2WW9 - chains A and D of the 15 polymer chains in the assembly; structure by electron microscopy, 8.60 A resolution (very low resolution: no residue pairs are listed; an interface is given only as per-side residue counts).

Chain A:
Protein: Sec sixty-one protein homolog
Organism: Saccharomyces cerevisiae
Reference sequence: P38353 (SSH1_YEAST); residues 1-490 here = UniProt positions 1-490
Chain sequence (490 residues; each row starts with the number of its first residue):
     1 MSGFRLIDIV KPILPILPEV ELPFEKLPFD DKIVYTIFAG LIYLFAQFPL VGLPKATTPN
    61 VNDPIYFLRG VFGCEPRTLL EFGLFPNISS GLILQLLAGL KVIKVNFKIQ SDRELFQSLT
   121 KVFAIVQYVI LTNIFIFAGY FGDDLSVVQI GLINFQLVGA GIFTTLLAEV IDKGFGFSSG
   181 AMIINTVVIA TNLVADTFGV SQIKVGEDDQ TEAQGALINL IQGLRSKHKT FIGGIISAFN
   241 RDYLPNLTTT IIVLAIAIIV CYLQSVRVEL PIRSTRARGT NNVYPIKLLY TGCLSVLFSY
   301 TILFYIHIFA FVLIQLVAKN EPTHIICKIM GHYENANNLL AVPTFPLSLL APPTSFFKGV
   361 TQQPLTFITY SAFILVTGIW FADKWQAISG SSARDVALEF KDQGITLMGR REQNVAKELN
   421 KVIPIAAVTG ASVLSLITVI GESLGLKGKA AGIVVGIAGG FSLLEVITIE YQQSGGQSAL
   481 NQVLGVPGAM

Chain D:
Molecule: 25S RRNA
Organism: Saccharomyces cerevisiae
Sequence (63 nucleotides; each row starts with the number of its first residue):
    41 AGAACGCAGC GAAAUGCGAU ACGUAAUGUG AAUUGCAGAA UUCCGUGAAU CAUCGAAUCU
   101 UUG

Interface between chain A and chain D:
At this resolution (9 A) residue pairs are not listed: 16 residues of chain A and 11 of chain D lie at the interface.

Summary:
Chain A and chain D form an interface of 16 and 11 residues respectively.
Here chain A is Sec sixty-one protein homolog and chain D is 25S RRNA, both from Saccharomyces cerevisiae.
Entry 2WW9 (Cryo-EM structure of the active yeast Ssh1 complex bound to the yeast 80S ribosome) was determined
by electron microscopy, deposited together with 2WWA and 2WWB.
